PDB entry 8XG2 | X-ray diffraction, 1.84 A resolution | chains A and B of the 3 polymer chains in the assembly

# Chain A
Molecule: HLA class I heavy chain
Source organism: Homo sapiens
Reference sequence: Q5SPM2 (Q5SPM2_HUMAN); residues 1-274 here correspond to UniProt positions 25-298 (UniProt number = residue number + 24)
Sequence (274 residues; row label = number of the first residue in the row):
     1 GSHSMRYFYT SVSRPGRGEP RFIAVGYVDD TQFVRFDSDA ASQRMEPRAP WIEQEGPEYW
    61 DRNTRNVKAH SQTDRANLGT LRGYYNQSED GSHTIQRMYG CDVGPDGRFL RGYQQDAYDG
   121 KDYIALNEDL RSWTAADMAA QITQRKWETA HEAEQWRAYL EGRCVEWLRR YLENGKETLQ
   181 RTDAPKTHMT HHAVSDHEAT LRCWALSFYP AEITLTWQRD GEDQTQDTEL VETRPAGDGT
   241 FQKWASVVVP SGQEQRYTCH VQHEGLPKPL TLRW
Disulfide bonds: C101-C164, C203-C259

# Chain B
Molecule: Beta-2-microglobulin
Source organism: Homo sapiens
Reference sequence: P61769 (B2MG_HUMAN); residues 1-99 here correspond to UniProt positions 21-119 (UniProt number = residue number + 20)
Sequence (99 residues; row label = number of the first residue in the row):
     1 IQRTPKIQVY SRHPAENGKS NFLNCYVSGF HPSDIEVDLL KNGERIEKVE HSDLSFSKDW
    61 SFYLLYYTEF TPTEKDEYAC RVNHVTLSQP KIVKWDRDM
Disulfide bonds: C25-C80
UniProt features mapped onto this chain:
  - modified residue: Q2 (Pyrrolidone carboxylic acid)
  - glycosylation: I1 (N-linked (Glc) (glycation) isoleucine), K19 (N-linked (Glc) (glycation) lysine), K41 (N-linked (Glc) (glycation) lysine), K48 (N-linked (Glc) (glycation) lysine), K58 (N-linked (Glc) (glycation) lysine), K91 (N-linked (Glc) (glycation) lysine), K94 (N-linked (Glc) (glycation) lysine)

# Interface between chain A and chain B
Residue-residue contacts (55; chain A residue first):
  F8(A) with S55(B); F56(B)
  Y9(A) with F56(B)
  T10(A) with F56(B); F62(B)
  V12(A) with S33(B)
  I23(A) with L54(B)
  V25(A) with D53(B); L54(B); S55(B)
  Y27(A) with S55(B); Y63(B), hydrogen bond
  Q32(A) with D53(B), hydrogen bond
  R35(A) with D53(B), salt bridge
  R48(A) with D53(B), salt bridge
  Q96(A) with H31(B), hydrogen bond; F56(B); W60(B), hydrogen bond (side chain-backbone); F62(B)
  R97(A) with F56(B)
  Q115(A) with W60(B)
  D116(A) with W60(B)
  A117(A) with W60(B)
  D119(A) with I1(B); H31(B)
  G120(A) with H31(B); W60(B)
  D122(A) with W60(B), hydrogen bond
  T190(A) with D98(B), hydrogen bond
  H192(A) with D98(B), salt bridge
  R202(A) with D98(B), salt bridge; M99(B)
  W204(A) with D98(B), hydrogen bond; M99(B)
  L206(A) with P14(B), hydrophobic
  V231(A) with Q8(B)
  E232(A) with K6(B), salt bridge; Q8(B), hydrogen bond (backbone-side chain); Y26(B); S28(B), hydrogen bond
  T233(A) with Y26(B)
  R234(A) with Q8(B), hydrogen bond; Y10(B); Y26(B); M99(B), hydrogen bond (side chain-backbone)
  P235(A) with Y10(B), hydrogen bond (backbone-side chain); N24(B); Y26(B)
  A236(A) with R12(B), hydrogen bond (backbone-side chain); N24(B), hydrogen bond (backbone-side chain)
  G237(A) with R12(B), hydrogen bond (backbone-side chain)
  Q242(A) with Y10(B); S11(B), hydrogen bond (side chain-backbone); R12(B), hydrogen bond (side chain-backbone)
  W244(A) with M99(B), hydrogen bond (side chain-backbone)
Also at the interface, not in a pair above, chain A (35 interface residues in all): T94, M98, D238
Also at the interface, not in a pair above, chain B (23 interface residues in all): R3, L65

# Summary
Chain A and chain B form an interface of 35 and 23 residues respectively, with 18 hydrogen bonds and 5 salt
bridges. Polar contacts include R35(A)-D53(B), R48(A)-D53(B) and H192(A)-D98(B).
Chain A is HLA class I heavy chain and chain B is Beta-2-microglobulin, both from Homo sapiens; the structure,
The structure of HLA-A/Pep14, was determined by X-ray diffraction, deposited together with 8XES, 8XFZ, 8XKC
and 8XKE.
